Entry 6MB3 (electron microscopy, 3.37 A resolution); this record covers chains E and F of the 19 polymer chains in the assembly.

[Chain E]
Protein: Plasmodium falciparum recombinant shortened CSP
Source organism: Plasmodium falciparum
Sequence (278 residues; row label = number of the first residue in the row):
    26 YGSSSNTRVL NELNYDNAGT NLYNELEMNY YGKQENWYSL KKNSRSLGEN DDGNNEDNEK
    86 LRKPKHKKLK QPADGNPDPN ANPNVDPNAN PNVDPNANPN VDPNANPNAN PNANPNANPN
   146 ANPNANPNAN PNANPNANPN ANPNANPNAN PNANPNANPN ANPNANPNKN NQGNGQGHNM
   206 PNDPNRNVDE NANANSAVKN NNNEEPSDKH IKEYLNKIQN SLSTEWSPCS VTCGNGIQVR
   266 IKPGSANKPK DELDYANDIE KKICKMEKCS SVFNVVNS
Not modelled in the structure: 26-102, 193-303

[Chain F]
Protein: Fab311 heavy chain
Source organism: Homo sapiens
UniProtKB: P0DOX5 (IGG1_HUMAN); residues 103-217 here correspond to UniProt positions 109-223 (UniProt number = residue number + 6)
Sequence (225 residues; row label = number of the first residue in the row; a row labelled like 82A-82C holds insertion residues (82A, then the next letters in order)):
     1 EVQLVESGGG VVPPGRSLRL SCATSGFTFS NYGMHWVRQA PGKGLEWVAI IW
   52A Y
    53 DGSRNFYAAS VEGRFTISRD NSKNTLYLQM
82A-82C NSL
    83 RVEDTAVYYC ARAAYYDT
100A-100D SGYG
   101 DYWGQGTLVT VSSASTKGPS VFPLAPSSKS TSGGTAALGC LVKDYFPEPV TVSWNSGALT
   161 SGVHTFPAVL QSSGLYSLSS VVTVPSSSLG TQTYICNVNH KPSNTKVDKK VEPKSCD
Not modelled in the structure: 1, 114-217
Disulfide bonds: Cys22-Cys92

[Chain E / chain F interface]
Pairs across the interface - 21 pairs, chain E then chain F:
  Val126(E) with Phe58(F), hydrophobic
  Pro128(E) with Phe58(F), hydrophobic
  Asn129(E) with Tyr97(F); Thr100(F), hydrogen bond (side chain-backbone); Ser100A(F)
  Ala130(E) with Trp52(F); Tyr97(F)
  Asn131(E) with Tyr97(F)
  Pro132(E) with Gly33(F); Ile50(F), hydrophobic; Trp52(F); Tyr52A(F), hydrogen bond (backbone-backbone); Ala95(F), hydrophobic
  Asn133(E) with Asn31(F); Tyr32(F); Gly33(F), hydrogen bond (side chain-backbone); Tyr52A(F); Ala95(F), hydrogen bond (side chain-backbone); Ala96(F)
  Ala134(E) with Asn31(F), hydrogen bond (backbone-backbone); Tyr52A(F)
Other interface residues (no listed pair), chain F (13 interface residues in all): Gly100B

[In short]
8 residues of chain E face 13 of chain F across their interface, with 5 hydrogen bonds. Polar pairs include
Asn129(E)-Thr100(F), Asn133(E)-Gly33(F) and Asn133(E)-Ala95(F).
Here chain E is Plasmodium falciparum recombinant shortened CSP (Plasmodium falciparum) and chain F is Fab311
heavy chain (Homo sapiens). Entry 6MB3 (Cryo-EM structure of the circumsporozoite protein of Plasmodium
falciparum with a vaccine-elicited antibody reveals maturation of ...) was determined by electron microscopy
(same publication as 6MHG).
